8DPI - chains C and D of the 5 polymer chains in the assembly; structure by electron microscopy, 3.40 A resolution.

Chain C:
Protein: Guanine nucleotide-binding protein G(I)/G(S)/G(T) subunit beta-1
Organism: Homo sapiens
UniProt: P62873 (GBB1_HUMAN); numbering as in UniProt (aligned over 2-340)
Amino-acid sequence (358 residues; each row starts with the number of its first residue; numbers below 1 keep their minus sign (Met-17 is residue -17)):
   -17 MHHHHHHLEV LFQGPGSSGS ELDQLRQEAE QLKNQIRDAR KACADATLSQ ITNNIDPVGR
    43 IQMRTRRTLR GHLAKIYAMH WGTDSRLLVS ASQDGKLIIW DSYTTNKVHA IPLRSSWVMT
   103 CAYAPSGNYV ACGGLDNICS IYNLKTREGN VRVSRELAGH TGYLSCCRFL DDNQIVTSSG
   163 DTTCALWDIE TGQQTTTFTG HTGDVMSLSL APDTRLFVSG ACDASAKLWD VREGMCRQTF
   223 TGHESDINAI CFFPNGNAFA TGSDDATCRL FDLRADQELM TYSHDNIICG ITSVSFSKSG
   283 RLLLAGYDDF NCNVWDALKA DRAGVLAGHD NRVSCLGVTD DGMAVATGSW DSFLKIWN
Not modelled in the structure: -17 to 4
Sequence notes: expression tag (-17 to 1)
Curated features (UniProtKB/Swiss-Prot):
  - modified residue: Ser2 (N-acetylserine), His266 (Phosphohistidine)

Chain D:
Protein: Guanine nucleotide-binding protein G(I)/G(S)/G(O) subunit gamma-2
Organism: Homo sapiens
UniProt: P59768 (GBG2_HUMAN); residue numbers follow UniProt; this construct covers 1-71
Amino-acid sequence (71 residues; each row starts with the number of its first residue):
     1 MASNNTASIA QARKLVEQLK MEANIDRIKV SKAAADLMAY CEAHAKEDPL LTPVPASENP
    61 FREKKFFCAI L
Not modelled in the structure: 1-15, 52-55, 62-71
Curated features (UniProtKB/Swiss-Prot):
  - modified residue: Ala2 (N-acetylalanine), Cys68 (Cysteine methyl ester)
  - lipidation: Cys68 (S-geranylgeranyl cysteine)

Interface between chain C and chain D:
Contacting residue pairs - 57 pairs, chain C then chain D:
  Ala11(C) - Leu19(D)
  Leu14(C) - Val16(D)
  Leu14(C) - Leu19(D)  hydrophobic
  Leu14(C) - Lys20(D)
  Ile18(C) - Leu19(D)
  Ala21(C) - Arg27(D)
  Arg22(C) - Glu22(D)  salt bridge
  Cys25(C) - Ile28(D)
  Cys25(C) - Val30(D)  hydrogen bond (backbone-backbone)
  Ala28(C) - Val30(D)
  Ala28(C) - Ser31(D)
  Leu30(C) - Ala34(D)  hydrophobic
  Ile33(C) - Ala34(D)  hydrophobic
  Ile33(C) - Met38(D)
  Ile37(C) - Glu42(D)
  Val40(C) - Leu51(D)  hydrophobic
  Met45(C) - Leu50(D)  hydrophobic
  Arg49(C) - Phe61(D)  hydrogen bond (side chain-backbone)
  Ser84(C) - Phe61(D)
  Tyr85(C) - Pro60(D)
  Tyr85(C) - Phe61(D)  hydrophobic
  Arg219(C) - Ile25(D)
  Gln220(C) - Glu22(D)
  Gln220(C) - Ile25(D)
  Thr221(C) - Glu22(D)  hydrogen bond (backbone-side chain)
  Phe235(C) - Leu37(D)  hydrophobic
  Phe235(C) - Tyr40(D)  hydrophobic
  Phe235(C) - Cys41(D)  hydrophobic
  Pro236(C) - Tyr40(D)
  Asn237(C) - Leu37(D)
  Asn237(C) - Tyr40(D)
  Asp254(C) - Ala33(D)
  Arg256(C) - Arg27(D)
  Arg256(C) - Ile28(D)
  Arg256(C) - Ala33(D)
  Arg256(C) - Asp36(D)  salt bridge
  Ala257(C) - Val30(D)  hydrophobic
  Asp258(C) - Arg27(D)  salt bridge
  Gln259(C) - Val30(D)
  Leu261(C) - Val30(D)  hydrophobic
  Leu261(C) - Leu37(D)  hydrophobic
  Lys280(C) - Glu47(D)
  Ser281(C) - Cys41(D)
  Ser281(C) - His44(D)
  Ser281(C) - Asp48(D)
  Arg283(C) - Leu51(D)
  Leu300(C) - Cys41(D)  hydrophobic
  Asp323(C) - Pro49(D)
  Gly324(C) - Pro49(D)
  Gly324(C) - Leu50(D)
  Met325(C) - Pro49(D)  hydrophobic
  Met325(C) - Pro60(D)
  Ala326(C) - Phe61(D)  hydrophobic
  Val327(C) - Leu50(D)  hydrophobic
  Ile338(C) - Phe61(D)  hydrophobic
  Asn340(C) - Asn59(D)  hydrogen bond
  Asn340(C) - Phe61(D)
Also at the interface, not in a pair above, chain C (45 interface residues in all): Lys15, Ala26, Ile43, Arg48, Ala240, Gly282, Leu284
Also at the interface, not in a pair above, chain D (29 interface residues in all): Ala23, Lys29, Ala35

Summary:
45 residues of chain C face 29 of chain D across their interface; the contacts include 4 hydrogen bonds and 3
salt bridges. Among the polar pairs are Arg22(C)-Glu22(D), Arg256(C)-Asp36(D) and Asp258(C)-Arg27(D).
Chain C is Guanine nucleotide-binding protein G(I)/G(S)/G(T) subunit beta-1 and chain D is Guanine
nucleotide-binding protein G(I)/G(S)/G(O) subunit gamma-2, both from Homo sapiens; the structure, Cryo-EM
structure of the 5HT2C receptor (VSV isoform) bound to lorcaserin, was determined by electron microscopy (same
publication as 8DPF, 8DPG and 8DPH).
